Entry 7UCH (X-ray diffraction, 2.18 A resolution); this record covers chain A.

== Chain A ==
Protein: AprA Methyltransferase 1
Source organism: Moorena bouillonii
Reference sequence: A0A1U7N2Z8 (A0A1U7N2Z8_9CYAN); numbering as in UniProt (aligned over 2-629)
Sequence (652 residues; each row starts with the number of its first residue; numbers below 1 keep their minus sign (Met-22 is residue -22)):
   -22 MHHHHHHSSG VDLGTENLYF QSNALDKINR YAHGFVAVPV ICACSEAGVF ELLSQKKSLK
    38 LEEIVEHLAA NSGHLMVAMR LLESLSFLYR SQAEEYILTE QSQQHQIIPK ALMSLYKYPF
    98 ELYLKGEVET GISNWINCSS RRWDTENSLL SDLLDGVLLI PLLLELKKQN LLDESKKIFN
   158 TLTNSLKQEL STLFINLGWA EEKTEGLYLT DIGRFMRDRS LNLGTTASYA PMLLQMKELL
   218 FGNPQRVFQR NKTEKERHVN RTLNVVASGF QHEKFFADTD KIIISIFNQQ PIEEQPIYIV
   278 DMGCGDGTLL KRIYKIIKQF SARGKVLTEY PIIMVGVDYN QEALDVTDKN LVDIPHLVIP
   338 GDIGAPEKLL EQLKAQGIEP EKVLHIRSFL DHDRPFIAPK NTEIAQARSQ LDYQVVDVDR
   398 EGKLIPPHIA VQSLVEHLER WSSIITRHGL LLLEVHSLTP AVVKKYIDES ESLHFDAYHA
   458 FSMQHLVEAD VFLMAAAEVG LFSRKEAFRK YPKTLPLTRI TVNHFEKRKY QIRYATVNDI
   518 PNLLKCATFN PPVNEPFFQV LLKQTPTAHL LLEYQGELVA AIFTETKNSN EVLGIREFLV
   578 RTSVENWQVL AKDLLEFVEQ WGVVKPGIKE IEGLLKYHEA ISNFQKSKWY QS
Unresolved in the structure: -22 to -7
Sequence notes: expression tag (-22 to 1); engineered mutation Ile274 (Ser in A0A1U7N2Z8), Pro528 (Gln in A0A1U7N2Z8)
Metal / ion sites: Mn2+: His369, His456, Gln461 (together with dimethylpropanedioic acid)
Residues lining bound ligands:
  - dimethylpropanedioic acid (MU6): Thr202, Tyr206, Arg238, Asn241, Ser245, His249, His369, Phe452, Tyr455, His456, Gln461
  - S-adenosylhomocysteine (SAH): His249, Phe253, Met279, Gly280, Gly282, Asp315, Tyr316, Asn317, Ala320, Gly338, Asp339, Ile340, Ser365, Phe366, Leu367, Pro372
Reported in the primary citation:
  - specificity-determining residues: Thr202
  - conformationally variable residues (side-chain flip): Thr202
  - mutagenesis - T202I: abolished catalytic activity on dimethylation
  - mutagenesis - T202I: abolished catalytic activity on Mal-ACP
  - mutagenesis - H456Q: abolished expression

== Summary ==
Bound to chain A: dimethylpropanedioic acid and S-adenosylhomocysteine. The Mn2+ site is built by His369,
His456 and Gln461. From the paper: T202I abolishes catalytic activity on dimethylation; the specificity
determinant Thr202.
Chain A is AprA Methyltransferase 1 (Moorena bouillonii); the structure, AprA Methyltransferase 1 - GNAT in
complex with Mn2+ , SAM, and Di-methyl-malonate, was determined by X-ray diffraction together with 7UCI and
7UCL from the same study.
